Entry 6XC3 (X-ray diffraction, 2.70 A resolution); this record covers chains B and C of the 5 polymer chains in the assembly.

Chain B:
Molecule: CC12.1 heavy chain
Source organism: Homo sapiens
Amino-acid sequence (220 residues; numbered 1 to 216 plus 4 insertion-coded residues; the number before each row is that of its first residue; a row labelled like 82A-82C holds insertion residues (82A, then the next letters in order)):
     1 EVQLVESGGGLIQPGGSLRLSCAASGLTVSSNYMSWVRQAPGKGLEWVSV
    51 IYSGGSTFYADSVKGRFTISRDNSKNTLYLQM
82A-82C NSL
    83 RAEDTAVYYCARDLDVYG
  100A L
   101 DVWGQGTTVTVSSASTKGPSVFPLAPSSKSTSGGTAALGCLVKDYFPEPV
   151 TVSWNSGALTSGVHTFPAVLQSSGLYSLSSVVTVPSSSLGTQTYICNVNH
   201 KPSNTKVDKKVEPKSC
Unresolved in the structure: 128-132, 216
Disulfides: Cys22-Cys92, Cys140-Cys196

Chain C:
Molecule: Spike protein S1
Source organism: Severe acute respiratory syndrome coronavirus 2
Reference sequence: P0DTC2 (SPIKE_SARS2); residues 319-541 here = UniProt positions 319-541
Amino-acid sequence (231 residues; row label = number of the first residue in the row):
   319 RVQPTESIVRFPNITNLCPFGEVFNATRFASVYAWNRKRISNCVADYSVL
   369 YNSASFSTFKCYGVSPTKLNDLCFTNVYADSFVIRGDEVRQIAPGQTGKI
   419 ADYNYKLPDDFTGCVIAWNSNNLDSKVGGNYNYLYRLFRKSNLKPFERDI
   469 STEIYQAGSTPCNGVEGFNCYFPLQSYGFQPTNGVGYQPYRVVVLSFELL
   519 HAPATVCGPKKSTNLVKNKCVNFSGHHHHHH
Unresolved in the structure: 319-333, 446-447, 529-549
Construct notes: expression tag (542-549)
Disulfides: Cys336-Cys361, Cys379-Cys432, Cys391-Cys525, Cys480-Cys488
Covalently attached groups: N-acetylglucosamine (NAG) linked to Asn343
Swiss-Prot annotation at these positions:
  - region: Arg403 to Asp405 (Integrin-binding motif), Asn448 to Phe456 (Immunodominant HLA epitope recognized by the CD8+)
  - glycosylation: Thr323 (O-linked (GalNAc) threonine), Ser325 (O-linked (HexNAc...) serine), Asn331 (N-linked (GlcNAc...) (complex) asparagine), Asn343 (N-linked (GlcNAc...) (complex) asparagine)
  - natural variant: Gly339 (G339D: In strain: Omicron/BA.1, Omicron/BA.2 and 4 more; G339H: In strain: Omicron/BA.2.75, Omicron/XBB.1.5 and 1 more), Arg346 (R346K: In strain: Mu/B.1.621; R346T: In strain: Omicron/BQ.1.1, Omicron/XBB.1.5 and 1 more), Leu368 (L368I: In strain: Omicron/XBB.1.5, Omicron/EG.5.1), Ser371 (S371F: In strain: Omicron/BA.2, Omicron/BA.2.12.1 and 6 more; S371L: In strain: Omicron/BA.1), Ser373 (S373P: In strain: Omicron/BA.1, Omicron/BA.2 and 7 more), Ser375 (S375F: In strain: Omicron/BA.1, Omicron/BA.2 and 7 more), Thr376 (T376A: In strain: Omicron/BA.2, Omicron/BA.2.12.1 and 5 more), Asp405 (D405N: In strain: Omicron/BA.2, Omicron/BA.2.12.1 and 6 more), Arg408 (R408S: In strain: Omicron/BA.2, Omicron/BA.2.12.1 and 6 more), Lys417 (K417N: In strain: Beta/B.1.351, Omicron/BA.1 and 8 more; K417T: In strain: Gamma/P.1), Asn440 (N440K: In strain: Omicron/BA.1, Omicron/BA.2 and 7 more), Lys444 (K444T: In strain: Omicron/BQ.1.1), 16 further natural variant entries in UniProt
  - mutagenesis: Asn331 (N331Q: Reduced viral infectivity), Asn343 (N343Q: Reduced viral infectivity), Leu452 (L452R: Increased resistance to neutralizing antibodies. Decreases HLA binding to NF9 epitope. Increased binding affinity to human ACE2), Tyr453 (Y453F: Decreased HLA binding to NF9 epitope. Increased binding affinity to human ACE2), Ala475 (A475V: Increased resistance to neutralizing antibodies), Val483 (V483A: Increased resistance to neutralizing antibodies), Glu484 (E484D: Increased replication in human TMEM106B overexpressing cells), Phe490 (F490L: Increased resistance to neutralizing antibodies and human covalescent sera neutralization), Gln493 (Q493N: Reduced host ACE2-binding affinity in vitro; Q493Y: Reduced host ACE2-binding affinity in vitro), Asn501 (N501T: Reduced host ACE2-binding affinity in vitro; N501Y: Increased binding affinity to human ACE2), His519 (H519P: Increased resistance to human covalescent sera neutralization)

Chain B / chain C interface:
Contacting residue pairs (39):
  Val2(B) - Phe486(C)  hydrophobic
  Gly26(B) - Asn487(C)  hydrogen bond (backbone-side chain)
  Leu27(B) - Asn487(C)
  Thr28(B) - Ala475(C)  hydrogen bond (backbone-backbone)
  Thr28(B) - Gly476(C)
  Thr28(B) - Ser477(C)
  Ser31(B) - Tyr473(C)  hydrogen bond (backbone-side chain)
  Asn32(B) - Ala475(C)  hydrogen bond (side chain-backbone)
  Tyr33(B) - Lys417(C)
  Tyr33(B) - Tyr421(C)
  Tyr33(B) - Leu455(C)  hydrogen bond (side chain-backbone)
  Tyr52(B) - Gly416(C)
  Tyr52(B) - Lys417(C)
  Tyr52(B) - Asp420(C)
  Tyr52(B) - Tyr421(C)
  Ser53(B) - Tyr421(C)  hydrogen bond
  Ser53(B) - Arg457(C)  hydrogen bond (side chain-backbone)
  Ser53(B) - Lys458(C)
  Ser53(B) - Tyr473(C)
  Gly54(B) - Tyr421(C)  hydrogen bond (backbone-side chain)
  Gly54(B) - Lys458(C)
  Gly54(B) - Asn460(C)  hydrogen bond (backbone-side chain)
  Ser56(B) - Thr415(C)
  Ser56(B) - Asp420(C)  hydrogen bond
  Phe58(B) - Thr415(C)
  Phe58(B) - Gly416(C)
  Arg94(B) - Phe486(C)
  Arg94(B) - Asn487(C)  hydrogen bond
  Arg94(B) - Tyr489(C)  hydrogen bond
  Leu96(B) - Leu455(C)
  Leu96(B) - Tyr489(C)
  Asp97(B) - Lys417(C)  salt bridge
  Asp97(B) - Tyr453(C)
  Asp97(B) - Leu455(C)
  Val98(B) - Tyr453(C)
  Val98(B) - Leu455(C)  hydrophobic
  Val98(B) - Gln493(C)
  Tyr99(B) - Gln493(C)  hydrogen bond
  Asp101(B) - Phe486(C)
Interface residues without a listed pair, chain B (19 interface residues in all): Val102
Interface residues without a listed pair, chain C (21 interface residues in all): Phe456, Ser459, Gln474
Interface features reported in the paper:
  - epitope / paratope residues, chain C: Tyr453(C)

Overview:
Chain B and chain C form an interface of 19 and 21 residues respectively; the contacts include 13 hydrogen
bonds and 1 salt bridge. Polar contacts include Asp97(B)-Lys417(C), Gly26(B)-Asn487(C) and Ser31(B)-Tyr473(C).
N-acetylglucosamine is covalently linked to Asn343(C). UniProt lists 11 mutagenesis sites on chain C. The
paper reports the epitope/paratope residue Tyr453(C).
Chain B is CC12.1 heavy chain (Homo sapiens) and chain C is Spike protein S1 (Severe acute respiratory
syndrome coronavirus 2); the structure, Crystal structure of SARS-CoV-2 receptor binding domain in complex
with antibodies CC12.1 and CR3022, was determined by X-ray diffraction, deposited together with 6XC2.
